4GWP - chains B and E of the 7 polymer chains in the assembly; structure by X-ray diffraction, 4.20 A resolution (low resolution: residue-level contacts below are approximate; hydrogen-bond / salt-bridge calls are withheld).

== Chain B ==
Molecule: Mediator of RNA polymerase II transcription subunit 17
From: Saccharomyces cerevisiae
UniProt: P32569 (MED17_YEAST); numbering as in UniProt (aligned over 1-687)
Chain sequence (687 residues; numbered 1 to 687; the number before each row is that of its first residue):
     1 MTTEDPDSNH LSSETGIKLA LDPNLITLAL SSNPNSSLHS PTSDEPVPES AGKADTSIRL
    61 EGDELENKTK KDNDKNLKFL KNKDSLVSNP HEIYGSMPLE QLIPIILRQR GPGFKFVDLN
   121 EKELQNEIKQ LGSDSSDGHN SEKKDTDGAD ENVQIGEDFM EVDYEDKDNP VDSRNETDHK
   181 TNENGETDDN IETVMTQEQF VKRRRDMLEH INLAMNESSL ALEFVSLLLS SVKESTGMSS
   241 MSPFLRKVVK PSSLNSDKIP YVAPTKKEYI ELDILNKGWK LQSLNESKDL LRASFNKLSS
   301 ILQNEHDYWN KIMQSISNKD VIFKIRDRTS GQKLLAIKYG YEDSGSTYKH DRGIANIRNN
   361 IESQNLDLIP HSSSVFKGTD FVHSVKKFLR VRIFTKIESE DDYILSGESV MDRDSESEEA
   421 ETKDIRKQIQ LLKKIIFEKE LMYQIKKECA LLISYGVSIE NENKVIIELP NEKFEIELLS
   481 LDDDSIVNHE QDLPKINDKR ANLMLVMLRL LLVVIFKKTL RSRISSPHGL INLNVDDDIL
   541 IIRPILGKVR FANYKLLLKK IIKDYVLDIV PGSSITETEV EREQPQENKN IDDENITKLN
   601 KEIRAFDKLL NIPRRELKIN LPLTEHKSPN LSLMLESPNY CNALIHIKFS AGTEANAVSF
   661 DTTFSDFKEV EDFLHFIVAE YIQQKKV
Not modelled in the structure: 1-181, 372-377, 662-669

== Chain E ==
Molecule: Mediator of RNA polymerase II transcription subunit 18
From: Saccharomyces cerevisiae
UniProt: P32585 (MED18_YEAST); residues 1-307 here = UniProt positions 1-307
Chain sequence (307 residues; numbered 1 to 307; the number before each row is that of its first residue):
     1 MVQQLSLFGS IGDDGYDLLI STLTTISGNP PLLYNSLCTV WKPNPSYDVE NVNSRNQLVE
    61 PNRIKLSKEV PFSYLIDETM MDKPLNFRIL KSFTNDKIPL NYAMTRNILH NTVPQVTNFN
   121 STNEDQNNSK HTEDTVNESR NSDDIIDVDM DASPAPSNES CSPWSLQISD IPAAGNNRSV
   181 SMQTIAETII LSSAGKNSSV SSLMNGLGYV FEFQYLTIGV KFFMKHGLIL ELQKIWQIEE
   241 AGNSQITSGG FLLKAYINVS RGTDIDRINY TETALMNLKK ELQGYIELSV PDRQSMDSRV
   301 AHGNILI
Not modelled in the structure: 1, 111-157, 302-307

== Chain B / chain E interface ==
Pairs across the interface (9; chain B residue first):
  Ile524(B) with Asn29(E); Leu32(E); Phe223(E)
  Ser525(B) with Phe223(E)
  Ser526(B) with Phe223(E)
  Pro527(B) with Phe223(E); Met224(E)
  Thr597(B) with Pro84(E)
  Lys598(B) with Leu32(E)
Interface residues without a listed pair, chain B (9 interface residues in all): Arg523, His528, Ile596
Interface residues without a listed pair, chain E (10 interface residues in all): Pro31, Leu33, His226, Gly227, Ile229

== Overview ==
Chain B and chain E form an interface of 9 and 10 residues respectively.
Here chain B is Mediator of RNA polymerase II transcription subunit 17 and chain E is Mediator of RNA
polymerase II transcription subunit 18, both from Saccharomyces cerevisiae. Entry 4GWP (Structure of the
Mediator Head Module from S. cerevisiae) was determined by X-ray diffraction, deposited together with 4GWQ.
